3GTJ - chains B and C of the 13 polymer chains in the assembly; structure by X-ray diffraction, 3.42 A resolution.

== Chain B ==
Protein: DNA-directed RNA polymerase II subunit RPB2
From: Saccharomyces cerevisiae
Notes: EC 2.7.7.6; fragment: DNA-directed RNA polymerase II 140 kDa polypeptide
UniProt: P08518 (RPB2_YEAST); numbering as in UniProt (aligned over 1-1224)
Amino-acid sequence (1224 residues; row label = number of the first residue in the row):
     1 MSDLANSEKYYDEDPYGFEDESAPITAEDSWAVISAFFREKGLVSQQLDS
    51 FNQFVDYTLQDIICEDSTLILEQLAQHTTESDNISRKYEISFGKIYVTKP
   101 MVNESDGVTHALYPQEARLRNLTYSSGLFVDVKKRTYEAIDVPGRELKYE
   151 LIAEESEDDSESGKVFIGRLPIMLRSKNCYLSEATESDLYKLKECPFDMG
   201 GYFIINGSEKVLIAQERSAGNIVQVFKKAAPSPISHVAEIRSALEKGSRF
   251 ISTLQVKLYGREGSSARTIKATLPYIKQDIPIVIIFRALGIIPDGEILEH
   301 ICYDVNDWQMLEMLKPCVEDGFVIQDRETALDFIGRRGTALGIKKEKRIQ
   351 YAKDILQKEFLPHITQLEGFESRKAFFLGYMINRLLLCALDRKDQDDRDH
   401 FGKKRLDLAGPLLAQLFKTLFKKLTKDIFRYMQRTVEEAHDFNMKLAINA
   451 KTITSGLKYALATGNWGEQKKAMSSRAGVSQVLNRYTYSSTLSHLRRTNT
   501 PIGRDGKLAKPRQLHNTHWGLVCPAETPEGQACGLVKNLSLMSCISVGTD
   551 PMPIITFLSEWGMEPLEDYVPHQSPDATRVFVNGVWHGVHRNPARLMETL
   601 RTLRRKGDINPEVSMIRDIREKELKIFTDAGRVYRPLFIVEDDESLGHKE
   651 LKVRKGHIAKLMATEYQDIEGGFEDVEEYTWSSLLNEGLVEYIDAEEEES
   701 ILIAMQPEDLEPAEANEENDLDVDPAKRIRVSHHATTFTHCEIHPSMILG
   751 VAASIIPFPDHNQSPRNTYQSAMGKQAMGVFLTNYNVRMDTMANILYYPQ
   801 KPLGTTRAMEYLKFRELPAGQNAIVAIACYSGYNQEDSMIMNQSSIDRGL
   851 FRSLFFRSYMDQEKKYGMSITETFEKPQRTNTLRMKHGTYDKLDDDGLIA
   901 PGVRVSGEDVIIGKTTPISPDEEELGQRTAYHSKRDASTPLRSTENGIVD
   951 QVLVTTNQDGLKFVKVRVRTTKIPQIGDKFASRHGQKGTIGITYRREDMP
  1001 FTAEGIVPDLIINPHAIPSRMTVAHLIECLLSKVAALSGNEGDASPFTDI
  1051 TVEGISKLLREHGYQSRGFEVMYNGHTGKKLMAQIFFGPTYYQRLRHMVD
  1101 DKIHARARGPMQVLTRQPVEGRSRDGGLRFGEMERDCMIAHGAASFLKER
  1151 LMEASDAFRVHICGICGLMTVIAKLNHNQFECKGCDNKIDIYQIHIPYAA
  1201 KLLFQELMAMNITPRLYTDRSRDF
Not modelled in the structure: 1-19, 135-163, 503-508, 920-932, 1221-1224
Bound ions: Zn2+: Cys1163, Cys1166, Cys1182, Cys1185

== Chain C ==
Protein: DNA-directed RNA polymerase II subunit RPB3
From: Saccharomyces cerevisiae
Notes: fragment: DNA-directed RNA polymerase II 45 kDa polypeptide
UniProt: P16370 (RPB3_YEAST); residue numbers follow UniProt; this construct covers 1-318
Amino-acid sequence (318 residues; each row starts with the number of its first residue):
     1 MSEEGPQVKIREASKDNVDFILSNVDLAMANSLRRVMIAEIPTLAIDSVE
    51 VETNTTVLADEFIAHRLGLIPLQSMDIEQLEYSRDCFCEDHCDKCSVVLT
   101 LQAFGESESTTNVYSKDLVIVSNLMGRNIGHPIIQDKEGNGVLICKLRKG
   151 QELKLTCVAKKGIAKEHAKWGPAAAIEFEYDPWNKLKHTDYWYEQDSAKE
   201 WPQSKNCEYEDPPNEGDPFDYKAQADTFYMNVESVGSIPVDQVVVRGIDT
   251 LQKKVASILLALTQMDQDKVNFASGDNNTASNMLGSNEDVMMTGAEQDPY
   301 SNASQMGNTGSGGYDNAW
Not modelled in the structure: 1, 273-318
Bound ions: Zn2+: Cys86, Cys88, Cys92, Cys95
UniProt features mapped onto this chain:
  - binding site (Zn(2+)): Cys86, Cys88, Cys92, Cys95
  - modified residue: Ser2 (N-acetylserine)
  - natural variant: Ala30 (A30D: In mutant RPB3-1)
  - mutagenesis: Lys9 (K9E: Transcript termination readthrough)

== Chain B / chain C interface ==
Pairs across the interface - 71 pairs, chain B then chain C:
  Tyr797(B) with Glu61(C); Phe62(C), hydrophobic
  Tyr798(B) with Phe62(C); His65(C); Arg66(C), hydrogen bond
  Ser844(B) with Ala168(C)
  Asp847(B) with His65(C); His167(C), hydrogen bond (backbone-side chain); Ala168(C)
  Arg848(B) with His65(C); Ala168(C)
  Gly849(B) with His65(C)
  Arg852(B) with His65(C), hydrogen bond
  Ile948(B) with Glu61(C)
  Arg969(B) with Ala59(C); Asp60(C), salt bridge; Glu61(C), salt bridge
  Thr971(B) with Glu61(C), hydrogen bond
  Arg996(B) with Ile38(C); Ala173(C); Ala174(C), hydrogen bond (side chain-backbone)
  Glu997(B) with Arg34(C); Arg35(C); Ile38(C); Ala39(C)
  Asp998(B) with Arg35(C), salt bridge
  Phe1001(B) with Arg34(C); Phe178(C), hydrophobic
  Ala1003(B) with Glu177(C); Phe178(C); Glu179(C)
  Glu1004(B) with Glu177(C)
  Gly1005(B) with Ile176(C)
  Arg1060(B) with Lys199(C), hydrogen bond (side chain-backbone); Pro202(C)
  Tyr1064(B) with Pro202(C)
  Gln1065(B) with Trp192(C); Glu200(C); Trp201(C)
  Arg1067(B) with Glu194(C), salt bridge
  Phe1069(B) with Trp192(C); Trp201(C), hydrophobic
  Val1071(B) with Trp201(C), hydrophobic
  Tyr1073(B) with Phe178(C); Glu179(C)
  Gly1075(B) with Asn31(C); Arg34(C); Arg35(C), hydrogen bond (backbone-side chain)
  His1076(B) with Asn31(C), hydrogen bond (backbone-side chain)
  Thr1077(B) with Leu27(C); Asn31(C)
  Gly1078(B) with Leu27(C); Asn31(C), hydrogen bond (backbone-side chain); Tyr180(C)
  Lys1079(B) with Tyr180(C); His188(C)
  Lys1080(B) with Tyr180(C), hydrogen bond (backbone-side chain); Asp181(C), salt bridge; Asn184(C); His188(C); Thr189(C)
  Leu1081(B) with Thr189(C), hydrogen bond (backbone-side chain)
  Met1082(B) with Lys187(C); His188(C); Thr189(C); Asp190(C), hydrogen bond (backbone-backbone)
  Gln1084(B) with Thr189(C); Asp190(C); Tyr191(C), hydrogen bond (side chain-backbone); Trp192(C); Trp201(C)
Other interface residues (no listed pair), chain B (39 interface residues in all): Asn786, Leu854, Arg995, Met999, Gly1063, Glu1070
Other interface residues (no listed pair), chain C (38 interface residues in all): Val57, Leu69, Lys165, Ala175

== Overview ==
39 residues of chain B face 38 of chain C across their interface; the contacts include 13 hydrogen bonds and 5
salt bridges. Among the polar pairs are Arg969(B)-Asp60(C), Arg969(B)-Glu61(C) and Asp998(B)-Arg35(C). UniProt
lists 4 Zn2+-binding residues and one mutagenesis site on chain C.
Chain B is DNA-directed RNA polymerase II subunit RPB2 and chain C is DNA-directed RNA polymerase II subunit
RPB3, both from Saccharomyces cerevisiae; the structure, Backtracked RNA polymerase II complex with 13mer RNA,
was determined by X-ray diffraction together with 3GTG, 3GTK, 3GTL, 3GTM, 3GTO, 3GTP and 3GTQ from the same
study.
